Entry 8S2V (X-ray diffraction, 1.80 A resolution); this record covers chain A.

Chain A:
Protein: Lysozyme C
Source organism: Gallus gallus
Notes: EC 3.2.1.17
Reference sequence: P00698 (LYSC_CHICK); residues 1-129 here correspond to UniProt positions 19-147 (UniProt number = residue number + 18)
Amino-acid sequence (129 residues; each row starts with the number of its first residue):
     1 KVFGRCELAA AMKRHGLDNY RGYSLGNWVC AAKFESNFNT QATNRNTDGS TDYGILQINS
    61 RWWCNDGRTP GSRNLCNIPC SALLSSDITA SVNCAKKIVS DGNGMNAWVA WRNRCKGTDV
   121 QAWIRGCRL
Disulfide bonds: Cys-6/Cys-127, Cys-30/Cys-115, Cys-64/Cys-80, Cys-76/Cys-94

Summary:
Chain A is Lysozyme C (Gallus gallus); the structure, SSX structure of Lysozyme grown in microfluidic
droplets, was determined by X-ray diffraction together with 8S2U, 8S2W and 8S2X from the same study.
